Entry 8IAT (X-ray diffraction, 1.80 A resolution); this record covers chains B and C of the 4 polymer chains in the assembly.

== Chain B (and C) ==
Protein: Pyruvate kinase
Source organism: Streptococcus pneumoniae R6
Notes: chain C of this document is another copy of the same molecule, construct and numbering; everything in this record applies to it too
UniProt: Q8DQ84 (Q8DQ84_STRR6); residues 1-501 here = UniProt positions 1-501
Sequence (521 residues; numbered -19 to 501; the number before each row is that of its first residue; numbers below 1 keep their minus sign (Met-19 is residue -19)):
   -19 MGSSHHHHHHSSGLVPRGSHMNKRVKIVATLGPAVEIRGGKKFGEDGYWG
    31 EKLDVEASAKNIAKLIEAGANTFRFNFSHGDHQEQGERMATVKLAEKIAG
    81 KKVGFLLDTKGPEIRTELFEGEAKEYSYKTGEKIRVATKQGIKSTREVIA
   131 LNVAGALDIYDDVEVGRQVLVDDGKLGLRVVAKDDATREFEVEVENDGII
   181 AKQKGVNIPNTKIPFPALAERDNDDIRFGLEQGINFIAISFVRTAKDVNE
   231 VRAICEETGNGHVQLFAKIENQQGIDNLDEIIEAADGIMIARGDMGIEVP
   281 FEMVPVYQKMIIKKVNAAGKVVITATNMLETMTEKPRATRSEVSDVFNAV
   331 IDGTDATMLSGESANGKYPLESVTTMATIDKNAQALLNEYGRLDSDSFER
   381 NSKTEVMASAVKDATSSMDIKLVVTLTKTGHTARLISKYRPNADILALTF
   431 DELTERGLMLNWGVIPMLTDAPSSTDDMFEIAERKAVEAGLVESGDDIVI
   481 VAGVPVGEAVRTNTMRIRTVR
Disordered / not traced: -19 to 0
Differences from the reference sequence: initiating methionine (-19); expression tag (-18 to 0)
Ion coordination: K+: Asn56, Ser58, Asp88, Thr89; Mg2+: Glu250, Asp274 (together with oxalate ion)
Small-molecule neighbours:
  - oxalate ion (OXL), molecule 1: Lys248, Glu250, Met269, Ala271, Arg272, Gly273, Asp274, Thr306
  - oxalate ion (OXL), molecule 2: Thr384, Thr407, Lys408, Thr409, Gly410, His411, Thr412, Val490, Arg491, Thr492
Reported in the primary citation:
  - catalytic residues: Arg54, Lys248 (proposed by the authors, not directly observed)
  - mutagenesis - A218V (300-fold), K408E/H411N: decreased catalytic activity
  - mutagenesis - T407A: decreased catalytic activity on in the absence of FBP
  - mutagenesis - S382A/T384A: abolished growth

== How chain B and chain C interact ==
Residue-residue contacts - 72 pairs, chain B then chain C:
  Asp153(B) - Arg317(C)  salt bridge
  Asp153(B) - Arg320(C)  salt bridge
  Gly154(B) - Arg317(C)
  Arg272(B) - Arg320(C)  hydrogen bond (backbone-side chain)
  Gly273(B) - Arg320(C)  hydrogen bond (backbone-side chain)
  Ile277(B) - Arg320(C)
  Phe281(B) - Arg317(C)
  Phe281(B) - Ala318(C)
  Phe281(B) - Thr319(C)
  Phe281(B) - Arg320(C)
  Phe281(B) - Val323(C)  hydrophobic
  Phe281(B) - Thr358(C)
  Phe281(B) - Ile359(C)  hydrophobic
  Glu282(B) - Thr358(C)
  Glu282(B) - Asn362(C)  hydrogen bond
  Met283(B) - Asn362(C)
  Pro285(B) - Val323(C)  hydrophobic
  Pro285(B) - Phe327(C)  hydrophobic
  Val286(B) - Phe327(C)  hydrophobic
  Val286(B) - Leu366(C)  hydrophobic
  Lys289(B) - Phe327(C)
  Lys289(B) - Asn328(C)  hydrogen bond
  Lys289(B) - Tyr370(C)
  Met290(B) - Tyr370(C)
  Lys293(B) - Glu369(C)  salt bridge
  Lys293(B) - Tyr370(C)  hydrogen bond
  Asn307(B) - Arg320(C)
  Asn307(B) - Ser321(C)  hydrogen bond (backbone-side chain)
  Met308(B) - Ser321(C)
  Arg317(B) - Asp153(C)  salt bridge
  Arg317(B) - Gly154(C)
  Arg317(B) - Lys155(C)
  Arg317(B) - Phe281(C)
  Ala318(B) - Phe281(C)
  Thr319(B) - Phe281(C)
  Arg320(B) - Asp153(C)  salt bridge
  Arg320(B) - Arg272(C)  hydrogen bond (side chain-backbone)
  Arg320(B) - Gly273(C)  hydrogen bond (side chain-backbone)
  Arg320(B) - Ile277(C)
  Arg320(B) - Phe281(C)
  Arg320(B) - Asn307(C)
  Ser321(B) - Asn307(C)  hydrogen bond (side chain-backbone)
  Ser321(B) - Met308(C)
  Ser321(B) - Ser321(C)
  Ser321(B) - Glu322(C)
  Ser321(B) - Asp325(C)  hydrogen bond
  Glu322(B) - Ser321(C)
  Val323(B) - Phe281(C)  hydrophobic
  Val323(B) - Glu282(C)
  Val323(B) - Pro285(C)  hydrophobic
  Ser324(B) - Asp325(C)  hydrogen bond
  Asp325(B) - Ser321(C)  hydrogen bond
  Asp325(B) - Ser324(C)  hydrogen bond
  Phe327(B) - Pro285(C)  hydrophobic
  Phe327(B) - Val286(C)  hydrophobic
  Phe327(B) - Lys289(C)
  Asn328(B) - Lys289(C)  hydrogen bond
  Asn328(B) - Asn328(C)
  Asn328(B) - Arg372(C)  hydrogen bond
  Ile331(B) - Arg372(C)
  Thr358(B) - Glu282(C)
  Ile359(B) - Glu282(C)
  Asn362(B) - Glu282(C)
  Asn362(B) - Met283(C)
  Leu366(B) - Val286(C)  hydrophobic
  Leu366(B) - Lys289(C)
  Glu369(B) - Lys293(C)
  Tyr370(B) - Lys289(C)
  Tyr370(B) - Met290(C)
  Tyr370(B) - Lys293(C)
  Arg372(B) - Tyr370(C)  hydrogen bond (side chain-backbone)
  Arg372(B) - Arg372(C)
Also at the interface, not in a pair above, chain B (37 interface residues in all): Lys155, Gly276, Thr355
Also at the interface, not in a pair above, chain C (37 interface residues in all): Gly276, Ile331, Thr355
Interface features reported in the paper:
  - residue pairs: Ser321(C)-Asp325(B) (hydrogen bond)

== Summary ==
Chain B and chain C each contribute 37 residues to their interface, with 16 hydrogen bonds and 5 salt bridges.
Polar pairs include Asp153(B)-Arg317(C), Asp153(B)-Arg320(C) and Lys293(B)-Glu369(C). The paper describes a
hydrogen bond between Ser321(C) and Asp325(B). The paper reports catalytic residues Arg54(B) and Lys248(B);
A218V and K408E/H411N of chain B reduce catalytic activity; 4 substitutions were tested in all.
Chain B and chain C are both Pyruvate kinase (Streptococcus pneumoniae R6); the structure, Crystal structure
of Streptococcus pneumoniae pyruvate kinase in complex with oxalate, was determined by X-ray diffraction (same
publication as 8IAS, 8IAU, 8IAV, 8IAW and 8IAX).
